PDB entry 6L9L | X-ray diffraction, 2.40 A resolution | chains A and C of the 4 polymer chains in the assembly

== Chain A ==
Molecule: H2-Ld a1a2
Organism: Homo sapiens
Chain sequence (175 residues; each row starts with the number of its first residue):
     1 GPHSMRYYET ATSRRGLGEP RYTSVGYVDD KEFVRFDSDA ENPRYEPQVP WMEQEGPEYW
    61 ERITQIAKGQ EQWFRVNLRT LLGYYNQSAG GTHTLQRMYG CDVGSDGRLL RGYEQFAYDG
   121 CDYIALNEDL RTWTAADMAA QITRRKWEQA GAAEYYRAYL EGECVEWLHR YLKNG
Disulfide bonds: Cys101-Cys164

== Chain C ==
Molecule: T Cell Receptor
Organism: Homo sapiens
Chain sequence (198 residues; row label = number of the first residue in the row):
     1 AKTTQPDSME STEGETVHLP CSHATISGNE YIYWYRQVPL QGPEYVTHGL QQNTTNSMAF
    61 LAIASDRKSS TLILTHVSLR DAAVYHCILQ GTGSKLSFGK GAKLTVSPDI QNPDPAVYQL
   121 RDSKSSDKSV CLFTDFDSQT NVSQSKDSDV YITDKCVLDM RSMDFKSNSA VAWSNKSDFA
   181 CANAFNNSII PEDTFFPS
Disulfide bonds: Cys21-Cys87, Cys131-Cys181

== Interface between chain A and chain C ==
Residue-residue contacts - 10 pairs, chain A then chain C:
  Ile66(A) with Asn29(C)
  Gly69(A) with Thr92(C)
  Glu154(A) with Gln52(C)
  Tyr155(A) with Gly28(C); Asn29(C), hydrogen bond; Tyr31(C); Leu50(C), hydrophobic
  Ala158(A) with Leu50(C), hydrophobic; Gln51(C)
  Glu163(A) with Gly28(C)
Also at the interface, not in a pair above, chain A (9 interface residues in all): Gln65, Ala150, Gly151

== Overview ==
9 residues of chain A and 7 residues of chain C are in contact; the contacts include 1 hydrogen bond. The
hydrogen-bonded pair is Tyr155(A)-Asn29(C).
Chain A is H2-Ld a1a2 and chain C is T Cell Receptor, both from Homo sapiens; the structure, 1D4 TCR
recognition of H2-Ld a1a2 A5 Peptide Complexes, was determined by X-ray diffraction together with 6L9K, 6L9M
and 6L9N from the same study.
